8G4W - chains H and I of the 8 polymer chains in the assembly; structure by electron microscopy, 3.80 A resolution.

# Chain H
Name: DNA-directed RNA polymerase subunit alpha
From: Escherichia coli
Notes: EC 2.7.7.6
UniProtKB: A0A5B9AW69 (A0A5B9AW69_ECOLX); numbering as in UniProt (aligned over 1-234)
Sequence (235 residues; numbered 1 to 235; the number before each row is that of its first residue):
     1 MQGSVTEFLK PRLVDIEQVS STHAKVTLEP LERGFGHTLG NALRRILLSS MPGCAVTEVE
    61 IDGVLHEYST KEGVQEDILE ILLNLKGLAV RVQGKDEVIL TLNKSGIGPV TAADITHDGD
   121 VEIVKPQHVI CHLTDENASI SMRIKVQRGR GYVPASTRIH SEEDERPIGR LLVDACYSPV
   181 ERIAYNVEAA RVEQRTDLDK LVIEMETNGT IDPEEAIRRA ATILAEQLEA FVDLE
Disordered / not traced: 1-4, 159-169, 235
Differences from the reference sequence: expression tag (235)

# Chain I
Name: DNA-directed RNA polymerase subunit beta
From: Escherichia coli
UniProtKB: C3SIA7 (C3SIA7_ECOLX); residues 2-1341 here = UniProt positions 2-1341
Sequence (1340 residues; each row starts with the number of its first residue):
     2 VYSYTEKKRI RKDFGKRPQV LDVPYLLSIQ LDSFQKFIEQ DPEGQYGLEA AFRSVFPIQS
    62 YSGNSELQYV SYRLGEPVFD VQECQIRGVT YSAPLRVKLR LVIYEREAPE GTVKDIKEQE
   122 VYMGEIPLMT DNGTFVINGT ERVIVSQLHR SPGVFFDSDK GKTHSSGKVL YNARIIPYRG
   182 SWLDFEFDPK DNLFVRIDRR RKLPATIILR ALNYTTEQIL DLFFEKVIFE IRDNKLQMEL
   242 VPERLRGETA SFDIEANGKV YVEKGRRITA RHIRQLEKDD VKLIEVPVEY IAGKVVAKDY
   302 IDESTGELIC AANMELSLDL LAKLSQSGHK RIETLFTNDL DHGPYISETL RVDPTNDRLS
   362 ALVEIYRMMR PGEPPTREAA ESLFENLFFS EDRYDLSAVG RMKFNRSLLR EEIEGSGILS
   422 KDDIIDVMKK LIDIRNGKGE VDDIDHLGNR RIRSVGEMAE NQFRVGLVRV ERAVKERLSL
   482 GDLDTLMPQD MINAKPISAA VKEFFGSSQL SQFMDQNNPL SEITHKRRIS ALGPGGLTRE
   542 RAGFEVRDVH PTHYGRVCPI ETPEGPNIGL INSLSVYAQT NEYGFLETPY RKVTDGVVTD
   602 EIHYLSAIEE GNYVIAQANS NLDEEGHFVE DLVTCRSKGE SSLFSRDQVD YMDVSTQQVV
   662 SVGASLIPFL EHDDANRALM GANMQRQAVP TLRADKPLVG TGMERAVAVD SGVTAVAKRG
   722 GVVQYVDASR IVIKVNEDEM YPGEAGIDIY NLTKYTRSNQ NTCINQMPCV SLGEPVERGD
   782 VLADGPSTDL GELALGQNMR VAFMPWNGYN FEDSILVSER VVQEDRFTTI HIQELACVSR
   842 DTKLGPEEIT ADIPNVGEAA LSKLDESGIV YIGAEVTGGD ILVGKVTPKG ETQLTPEEKL
   902 LRAIFGEKAS DVKDSSLRVP NGVSGTVIDV QVFTRDGVEK DKRALEIEEM QLKQAKKDLS
   962 EELQILEAGL FSRIRAVLVA GGVEAEKLDK LPRDRWLELG LTDEEKQNQL EQLAEQYDEL
  1022 KHEFEKKLEA KRRKITQGDD LAPGVLKIVK VYLAVKRRIQ PGDKMAGRHG NKGVISKINP
  1082 IEDMPYDENG TPVDIVLNPL GVPSRMNIGQ ILETHLGMAA KGIGDKINAM LKQQQEVAKL
  1142 REFIQRAYDL GADVRQKVDL STFSDEEVMR LAENLRKGMP IATPVFDGAK EAEIKELLKL
  1202 GDLPTSGQIR LYDGRTGEQF ERPVTVGYMY MLKLNHLVDD KMHARSTGSY SLVTQQPLGG
  1262 KAQFGGQRFG EMEVWALEAY GAAYTLQEML TVKSDDVNGR TKMYKNIVDG NHQMEPGMPE
  1322 SFNVLLKEIR SLGINIELED
Disordered / not traced: 891-914

# Chain H / chain I interface
Pairs across the interface - 9 pairs, chain H then chain I:
  R33(H) with E820(I), salt bridge; P1081(I); E1083(I), salt bridge
  G34(H) with E1083(I)
  H37(H) with R1216(I)
  N41(H) with T1217(I), hydrogen bond (side chain-backbone)
  R45(H) with T1217(I), hydrogen bond (side chain-backbone); E1219(I), salt bridge
  Y185(H) with T1217(I)
Other interface residues (no listed pair), chain H (7 interface residues in all): V187

# In short
7 residues of chain H face 6 of chain I across their interface; the contacts include 2 hydrogen bonds and 3
salt bridges. Polar contacts include R33(H)-E820(I), R33(H)-E1083(I) and R45(H)-E1219(I).
Here chain H is DNA-directed RNA polymerase subunit alpha and chain I is DNA-directed RNA polymerase subunit
beta, both from Escherichia coli. Entry 8G4W (Cryo-EM consensus structure of Escherichia coli que-PEC (paused
elongation complex) RNA Polymerase plus preQ1 ligand) was determined by electron microscopy, deposited
together with 8F3C, 8G00, 8G1S, 8G2W, 8G7E and 8G8Z.
